4LYE - chain A; structure by X-ray diffraction, 2.33 A resolution.

# Chain A
Name: MCP Hydrolase
Organism: Sphingomonas wittichii
Notes: EC 3.7.1.8
UniProt: A5VAT9 (A5VAT9_SPHWW); residues 1-277 here = UniProt positions 1-277
Sequence (277 residues; numbered 1 to 277; the number before each row is that of its first residue):
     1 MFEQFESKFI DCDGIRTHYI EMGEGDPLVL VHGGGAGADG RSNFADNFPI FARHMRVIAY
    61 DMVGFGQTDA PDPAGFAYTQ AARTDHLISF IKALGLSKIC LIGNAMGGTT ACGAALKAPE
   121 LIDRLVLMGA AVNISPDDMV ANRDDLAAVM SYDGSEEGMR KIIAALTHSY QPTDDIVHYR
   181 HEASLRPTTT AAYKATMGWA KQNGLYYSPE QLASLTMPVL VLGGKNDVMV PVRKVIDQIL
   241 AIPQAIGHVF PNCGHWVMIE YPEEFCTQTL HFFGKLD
Disordered / not traced: 277
Sequence notes: engineered mutation Ala-105 (Ser in A5VAT9)
Ligand contacts: (3E)-2,6-dioxo-6-phenylhex-3-enoate (HPK): Gly-33, Gly-34, Gly-35, Ala-38, Asn-43, Asn-104, Ala-105, Met-106, Met-139, Leu-146, Met-150, Leu-166, Arg-180, Met-197, Leu-205, Met-229, Val-230, His-255, Trp-256

# Summary
Ligands of chain A: (3E)-2,6-dioxo-6-phenylhex-3-enoate.
Chain A is MCP Hydrolase (Sphingomonas wittichii); the structure, Crystal structure of the S105A mutant of a
C-C hydrolase, DxnB2 from Sphingomonas wittichii RW1, in ..., was determined by X-ray diffraction.
